Entry 6QN1 (electron microscopy, 3.28 A resolution); this record covers chains BH and HR of the 240 polymer chains in the assembly.

Chain BH (and HR):
Name: BMC domain-containing protein
Source organism: Klebsiella pneumoniae
Notes: chain HR of this document is another copy of the same molecule, construct and numbering; everything in this record applies to it too
Reference sequence: A0A0J4R4X1 (A0A0J4R4X1_KLEPN); residue numbers follow UniProt; this construct covers 1-87
Chain sequence (100 residues; numbered 1 to 100; the number before each row is that of its first residue):
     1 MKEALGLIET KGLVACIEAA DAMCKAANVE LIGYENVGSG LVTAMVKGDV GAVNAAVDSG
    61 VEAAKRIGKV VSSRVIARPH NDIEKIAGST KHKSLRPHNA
Unresolved in the structure: 1-2, 84-100 (chain HR: 1-2, 89-100)
Differences from the reference sequence: conflict Lys69 (Glu in A0A0J4R4X1); expression tag (88-100)

How chain BH and chain HR interact:
Contacting residue pairs - 15 pairs, chain BH then chain HR:
  Glu9(BH) - Gly12(HR)
  Glu9(BH) - Leu13(HR)  hydrogen bond (side chain-backbone)
  Glu9(BH) - Val14(HR)
  Val37(BH) - Asn36(HR)
  Val37(BH) - Gly40(HR)
  Val37(BH) - Val42(HR)  hydrophobic
  Ser39(BH) - Ser39(HR)
  Ser39(BH) - Gly40(HR)
  Thr43(BH) - Val14(HR)
  Ser72(BH) - Val14(HR)
  Arg74(BH) - Glu18(HR)  salt bridge
  Arg78(BH) - Lys25(HR)
  His80(BH) - Asp21(HR)
  His80(BH) - Cys24(HR)
  Asp82(BH) - Cys24(HR)
Other interface residues (no listed pair), chain BH (17 interface residues in all): Leu7, Glu35, Gly38, Leu41, Met45, Ile76, Pro79, Ile83
Other interface residues (no listed pair), chain HR (16 interface residues in all): Ile17, Ala20, Leu31, Tyr34, Gly38

Overview:
17 residues of chain BH and 16 residues of chain HR are in contact, with 1 hydrogen bond and 1 salt bridge.
Polar pairs include Arg74(BH)-Glu18(HR) and Glu9(BH)-Leu13(HR).
Chain BH and chain HR are both BMC domain-containing protein (Klebsiella pneumoniae); the structure, T=4
quasi-symmetric bacterial microcompartment particle, was determined by electron microscopy.
